8BFN - chains A and H of the 10 polymer chains in the assembly; structure by electron microscopy, 3.52 A resolution.

# Chain A
Molecule: JetC
Organism: Escherichia coli
Reference sequence: A0A4T5T6V2 (A0A4T5T6V2_ECOLX); residues 1-1095 here = UniProt positions 1-1095
Sequence (1096 residues; row label = number of the first residue in the row):
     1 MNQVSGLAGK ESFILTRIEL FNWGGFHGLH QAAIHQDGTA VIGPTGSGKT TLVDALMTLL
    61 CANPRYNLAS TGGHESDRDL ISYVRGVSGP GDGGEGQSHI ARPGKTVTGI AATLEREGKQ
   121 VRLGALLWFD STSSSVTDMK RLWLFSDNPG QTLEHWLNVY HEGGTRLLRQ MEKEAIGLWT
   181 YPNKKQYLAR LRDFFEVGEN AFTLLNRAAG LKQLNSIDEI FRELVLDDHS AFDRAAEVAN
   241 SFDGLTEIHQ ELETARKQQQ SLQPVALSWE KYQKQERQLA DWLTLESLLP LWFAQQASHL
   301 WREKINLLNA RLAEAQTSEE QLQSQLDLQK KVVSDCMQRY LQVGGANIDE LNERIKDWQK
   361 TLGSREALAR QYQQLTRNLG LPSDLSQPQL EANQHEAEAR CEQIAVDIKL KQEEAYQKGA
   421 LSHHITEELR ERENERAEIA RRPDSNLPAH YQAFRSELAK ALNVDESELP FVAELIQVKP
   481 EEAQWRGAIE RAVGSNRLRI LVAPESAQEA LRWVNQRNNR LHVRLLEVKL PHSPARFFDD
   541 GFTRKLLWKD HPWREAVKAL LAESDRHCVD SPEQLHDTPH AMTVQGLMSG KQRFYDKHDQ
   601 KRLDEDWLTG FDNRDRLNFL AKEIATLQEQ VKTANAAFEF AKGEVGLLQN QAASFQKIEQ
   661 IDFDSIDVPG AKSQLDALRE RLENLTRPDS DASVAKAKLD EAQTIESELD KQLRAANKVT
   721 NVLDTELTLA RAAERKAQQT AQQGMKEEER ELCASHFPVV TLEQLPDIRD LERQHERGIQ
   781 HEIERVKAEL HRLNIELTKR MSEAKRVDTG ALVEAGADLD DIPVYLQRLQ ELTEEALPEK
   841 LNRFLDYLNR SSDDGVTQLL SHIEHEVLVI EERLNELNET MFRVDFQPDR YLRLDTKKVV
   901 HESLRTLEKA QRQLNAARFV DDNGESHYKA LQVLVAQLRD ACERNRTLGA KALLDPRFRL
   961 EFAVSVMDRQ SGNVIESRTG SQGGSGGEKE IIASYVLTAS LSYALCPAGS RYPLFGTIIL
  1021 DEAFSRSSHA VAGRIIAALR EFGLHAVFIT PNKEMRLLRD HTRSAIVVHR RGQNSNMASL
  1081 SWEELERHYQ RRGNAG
Disordered / not traced: 284-781, 1096
Sequence notes: conflict Leu-283 (Gln in A0A4T5T6V2), Ser-298 (Asn in A0A4T5T6V2), Ser-386 (Ile in A0A4T5T6V2), Glu-398 (Ala in A0A4T5T6V2), Arg-400 (Leu in A0A4T5T6V2), His-576 (Arg in A0A4T5T6V2), Ala-625 (Thr in A0A4T5T6V2), Ile-705 (Val in A0A4T5T6V2), Leu-729 (Ser in A0A4T5T6V2), Pro-823 (Thr in A0A4T5T6V2), Asp-889 (Tyr in A0A4T5T6V2), Val-933 (Ile in A0A4T5T6V2); insertion (1096)
Residues lining bound ligands:
  - ADP (adenosine-5'-diphosphate), molecule 1: Gly-24, Gly-25, Thr-45, Gly-46, Ser-47, Gly-48, Lys-49, Thr-50, Thr-51, Arg-78, Ser-82, Tyr-83, Val-87, Ser-88, Gly-89, Pro-90, Gly-91, Glu-1022, Arg-1070
  - ADP, molecule 2: Gly-983, Ser-985, Gly-986, Gly-987, Glu-988
From the paper describing this entry:
  - mutagenesis - E1022Q: abolished growth in response to ATP

# Chain H
Molecule: JetB
Organism: Escherichia coli
Reference sequence: A0A4C9B499 (A0A4C9B499_ECOLX); residues 1-249 here = UniProt positions 1-249
Sequence (250 residues; each row starts with the number of its first residue):
     1 MAGFFDKLIN RSVTANAGCE PEPSDEEVTD ESVEDSLASS ETRTLQKIRE ATQELLKYGL
    61 LEEASKPNLY RIVLSHPEEV TRILEPLDLD IGIDEIRGLL YVKVRLDETP AQDEWAHPLV
   121 RRQRLNLEQS LLVAILRQHF VAWEQESGTG ASQAQIAIDD LLPQLQIYLG DPGSESKERT
   181 RLLTLLDQLK GHGLVTSPDA HERIVIRPII AHLADPINLQ ALLAWLREQI AQQTSPNDAP
   241 EKDSSEEDVG
Disordered / not traced: 1-39, 235-250
Sequence notes: conflict Ala-2 (Thr in A0A4C9B499), Lys-7 (Arg in A0A4C9B499), Asp-35 (Glu in A0A4C9B499), Gln-46 (Lys in A0A4C9B499), Pro-240 (Arg in A0A4C9B499); insertion (250)

# How chain A and chain H interact
Contacting residue pairs (9):
  Arg-912(A) with Ile-167(H), hydrogen bond (side chain-backbone)
  Asn-915(A) with Ile-167(H)
  Ala-916(A) with Tyr-168(H)
  Phe-919(A) with Gln-138(H), hydrogen bond (backbone-side chain); Gln-164(H); Ile-167(H), hydrophobic
  Val-920(A) with Gln-138(H)
  Asp-921(A) with Ala-142(H); Gln-145(H)
Interface residues without a listed pair, chain H (7 interface residues in all): Pro-163

# Overview
6 residues of chain A face 7 of chain H across their interface, with 2 hydrogen bonds. Polar pairs include
Arg-912(A)/Ile-167(H) and Phe-919(A)/Gln-138(H). Bound to chain A: ADP. From the paper: E1022Q of chain A
abolishes growth in response to ATP.
Chain A is JetC and chain H is JetB, both from Escherichia coli; the structure, E. coli Wadjet JetABC dimer of
dimers, was determined by electron microscopy, deposited together with 8AS8.
